Entry 1M66 (X-ray diffraction, 1.90 A resolution); this record covers chain A.

Chain A:
Name: Glycerol-3-phosphate dehydrogenase
Source organism: Leishmania mexicana
Notes: EC 1.1.1.8
UniProt: P90551 (P90551_LEIME); numbering as in UniProt (aligned over 1-366)
Amino-acid sequence (366 residues; numbered 1 to 366; the number before each row is that of its first residue):
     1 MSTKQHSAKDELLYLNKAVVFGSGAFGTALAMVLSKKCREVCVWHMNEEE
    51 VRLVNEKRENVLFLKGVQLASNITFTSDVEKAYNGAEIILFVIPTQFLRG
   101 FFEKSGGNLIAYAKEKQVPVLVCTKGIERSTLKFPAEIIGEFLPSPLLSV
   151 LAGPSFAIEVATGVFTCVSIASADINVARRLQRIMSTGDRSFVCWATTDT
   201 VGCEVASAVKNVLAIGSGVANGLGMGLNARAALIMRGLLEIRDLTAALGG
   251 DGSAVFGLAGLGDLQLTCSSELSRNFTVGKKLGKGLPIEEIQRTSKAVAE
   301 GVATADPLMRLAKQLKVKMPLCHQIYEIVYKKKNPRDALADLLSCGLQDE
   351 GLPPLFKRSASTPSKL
Not modelled in the structure: 1-8, 294-296, 358-366
Curated features (UniProtKB/Swiss-Prot):
  - motif: Ser364 to Leu366 (Microbody targeting signal)
  - active site: Lys210 (Proton acceptor)
  - binding site (NAD(+)): Gly22 to Gly27, Phe97, Lys125, Ala157, Arg274, Val298, Glu300
  - binding site (substrate): Lys125, Arg274, Asn275
  - mutagenesis: Lys125 (K125A/M: Loss of activity), Lys210 (K210A/M: Loss of activity)
Residues lining bound ligands: 2-bromo-6-chloro-purine (BCP): Trp44, Met46, Ile93, Pro94, Phe97, Phe101
What the authors report for this chain:
  - binding site for 2-bromo-6-chloro-purine: Trp44, Met46, Ile93, Phe97, Phe101
  - conformationally variable residues: Met46, Phe97

Overview:
Ligands of chain A: 2-bromo-6-chloro-purine. From UniProt: active-site residue Lys210, 12 NAD+-binding
residues, 3 substrate-binding residues and 2 mutagenesis sites. From the paper: a binding site for
2-bromo-6-chloro-purine at Trp44, Met46 and Ile93 among others; conformational variability at Met46 and Phe97.
Chain A is Glycerol-3-phosphate dehydrogenase (Leishmania mexicana); the structure, Crystal Structure of
Leishmania mexicana GPDH Complexed with Inhibitor 2-bromo-6-chloro-purine, was determined by X-ray diffraction
together with 1M67, 1JDJ and 1N1G from the same study.
